Entry 3ZW0 (X-ray diffraction, 1.60 A resolution); this record covers chains A and B of the 3 polymer chains in the assembly.

# Chain A
Molecule: Bambl lectin
Source organism: Burkholderia ambifaria
Reference sequence: Q0B4G1 (Q0B4G1_BURCM); residue numbers follow UniProt; this construct covers 1-87
Chain sequence (87 residues; numbered 1 to 87; the number before each row is that of its first residue):
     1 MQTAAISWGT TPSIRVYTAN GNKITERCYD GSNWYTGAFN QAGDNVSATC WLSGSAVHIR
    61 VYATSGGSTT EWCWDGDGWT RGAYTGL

# Chain B
Molecule: Bambl lectin
Source organism: Burkholderia ambifaria
Reference sequence: Q0B4G1 (Q0B4G1_BURCM); residues 1-87 here = UniProt positions 1-87
Chain sequence (87 residues; each row starts with the number of its first residue):
     1 MQTAAISWGT TPSIRVYTAN GNKITERCYD GSNWYTGAFN QAGDNVSATC WLSGSAVHIR
    61 VYATSGGSTT EWCWDGDGWT RGAYTGL
Modified / non-standard residues: Met1 (s-oxymethionine; MHO)

# Chain A / chain B interface
Residue-residue contacts - 31 pairs, chain A then chain B:
  Asn45(A) - Met1(B)
  Asn45(A) - Gln2(B)
  Asn45(A) - Thr3(B)  hydrogen bond (side chain-backbone)
  Ser47(A) - Thr3(B)  hydrogen bond
  Ser47(A) - Ala4(B)
  Ser47(A) - Ala5(B)
  Ala48(A) - Ala5(B)
  Thr49(A) - Ile6(B)
  Thr49(A) - Ser7(B)  hydrogen bond
  Cys50(A) - Ser7(B)
  Trp51(A) - Ser7(B)
  Trp51(A) - Pro12(B)
  Tyr62(A) - Thr3(B)
  Tyr62(A) - Ala5(B)  hydrophobic
  Tyr62(A) - Ile14(B)
  Tyr62(A) - Val16(B)
  Tyr62(A) - Trp34(B)
  Thr64(A) - Met1(B)
  Thr64(A) - Thr3(B)
  Gly66(A) - Met1(B)
  Gly67(A) - Met1(B)
  Thr69(A) - Met1(B)
  Thr69(A) - Thr3(B)
  Glu71(A) - Trp34(B)
  Tyr84(A) - Val16(B)
  Tyr84(A) - Thr18(B)
  Tyr84(A) - Arg27(B)
  Tyr84(A) - Trp34(B)
  Thr85(A) - Arg27(B)  hydrogen bond (backbone-side chain)
  Gly86(A) - Arg27(B)
  Leu87(A) - Arg27(B)
Other interface residues (no listed pair), chain A (21 interface residues in all): Asp44, Val46, Arg60, Ser68, Ala83
Other interface residues (no listed pair), chain B (14 interface residues in all): Gly9

# Summary
21 residues of chain A and 14 residues of chain B are in contact, with 4 hydrogen bonds. Polar contacts
include Asn45(A)-Thr3(B), Ser47(A)-Thr3(B) and Thr49(A)-Ser7(B).
Chain A is Bambl lectin and chain B is Bambl lectin, both from Burkholderia ambifaria; the structure,
Structure of BambL lectin from Burkholderia ambifaria, was determined by X-ray diffraction (same publication
as 3ZWE, 3ZZV and 3ZW2).
